Entry 5WNQ (X-ray diffraction, 3.50 A resolution); this record covers chains A and E of the 21 polymer chains in the assembly.

== Chain A ==
Molecule: 16S Ribosomal RNA rRNA
Organism: Thermus thermophilus HB8
Sequence (1522 nucleotides; row label = number of the first residue in the row; note: 42 numbers in that range are skipped by the numbering (no residue carries them; nothing is unmodelled there); a row labelled like 190A-190L holds insertion residues (190A, then the next letters in order); numbering starts at 0):
     0 UUUGUUGGAGAGUUUGAUCCUGGCUCAGGGUGAACGCUGGCGGCGUGCCU
    50 AAGACAUGCAAGUCGUGCGGG
    73 CCGCGGGGUUUU
    88 ACUCCG
    95 UGGUC
   101 AGCGGCGGACGGGUGAGUAACGCGUGGGU
  129A G
   130 ACCUACCCGGAAGAGGGGGACAACCCGGGGAAACUCGGGCUAAUCCCCCA
   180 UGUGGACCCGC
190A-190L CCCUUGGGGUGU
   191 GUCCAAAGGGCUUU
   216 GCCCGCUUCCGGAUGGGCCCGCGUCCCAUCAGCUAGUUGGUGGGGUAAUG
   266 GCCCACCAAGGCGACGACGGGUAGCCGGUCUGAGAGGAUGGCCGGCCACA
   316 GGGGCACUGAGACACGGGCCCCACUCCUACGGGAGGCAGCAGUUAGGAAU
   366 CUUCCGCAAUGGGCGCAAGCCUGACGGAGCGACGCCGCUUGGAGGAAGAA
   416 GCCCUUCGGGGUGUAAACUCCUGAA
   442 CCCGGGACGAAACCCCCGACGA
   474 GGGGACUGACGGUACCGGG
   494 GUAAUAGCGCCGGCCAACUCCGUGCCAGCAGCCGCGGUAAUACGGAGGGC
   544 GCGAGCGUUACCCGGAUUCACUGGGCGUAAAGGGCGUGUAGGCGGCCUGG
   594 GGCGUCCCAUGUGAAAGACCACGGCUCAACCGUGGGGGAGCGUGGGAUAC
   644 GCUCAGGCUAGACGGUGGGAGAGGGUGGUGGAAUUCCCGGAGUAGCGGUG
   694 AAAUGCGCAGAUACCGGGAGGAACGCCGAUGGCGAAGGCAGCCACCUGGU
   744 CCACCCGUGACGCUGAGGCGCGAAAGCGUGGGGAGCAAACCGGAUUAGAU
   794 ACCCGGGUAGUCCACGCCCUAAACGAUGCGCGCUAGGUCUCUGGGUCU
   848 CCUGGGGGCCGAAGCUAACGCGUUAAGCGCGCCGCCUGGGGAGUACGGCC
   898 GCAAGGCUGAAACUCAAAGGAAUUGACGGGGGCCCGCACAAGCGGUGGAG
   948 CAUGUGGUUUAAUUCGAAGXAACGCGAAGAACCUUACCAGGCCUUGACAU
   998 GCUAGG
 1003A G
  1004 AACCCGGGUGAAAGCCUGGGGUGCCCC
1030A-1030D GCGA
  1031 GGGGAGCCCUAGCACAGGUGCUGCAUGGCCGUCGUCAGCUCGUGCCGUGA
  1081 GGUGUUGGGUUAAGUCCCGCAACGAGCGCAACCCCCGCCGUUAGUUGCCA
  1131 GCGGUUCGGCCGGGCACUCUAACGGGACUGCCCGCGAAA
  1171 GCGGGAGGAAGGAGGGGACGACGUCUGGUCAGCAUGGCCCUUACGGCCUG
  1221 GGCGACACACGUGCUACAAUGCCCACUACAAAGCGAUGCCACCCGGCAAC
  1271 GGGGAGCUAAUCGCAAAAAGGUGGGCCCAGUUCGGAUUGGGGUCUGCAAC
  1321 CCGACCCCAUGAAGCCGGAAUCGCUAGUAAUCGCGGAUCAG
 1361A C
  1362 CAUGCCGCGGUGAAUACGUUCCCGGGCCUUGUACACACXGCCXGUXACGC
  1412 CAUGGGAGCGGGCUCUACCCGAAGUCGCCGGG
  1446 AGCCUACGGG
  1459 CAGGCGCCGAGGGUAGGGCCCGUGACUGGGGCGAAGUCGUAACAAGGUAG
  1509 CUGUACCGGAAGGUGCGGCUGGAUCCACUCCUUUCU
Disordered / not traced: 0-4, 1534-1538
Covalent attachments: covalent link U82-5MC_1400
Modified residues: PSU (pseudouridine-5'-monophosphate) at position 516, 7MG (7N-methyl-8-hydroguanosine-5'-monophosphate) at position 527, M2G (N2-dimethylguanosine-5'-monophosphate) at position 966, 5MC (5-methylcytidine-5'-monophosphate) at position 967, 2MG (2N-methylguanosine-5'-monophosphate) at position 1207, 5MC (5-methylcytidine-5'-monophosphate) at position 1400, 4OC (4n,o2'-methylcytidine-5'-monophosphate) at position 1402, 5MC (5-methylcytidine-5'-monophosphate) at position 1404, 5MC (5-methylcytidine-5'-monophosphate) at position 1407, UR3 (3-methyluridine-5'-monophoshate) at position 1498, MA6 (6N-dimethyladenosine-5'-monophoshate) at position 1518, MA6 (6N-dimethyladenosine-5'-monophoshate) at position 1519, PSU (pseudouridine-5'-monophosphate) at position 1540, PSU (pseudouridine-5'-monophosphate) at position 1541
Construct notes: conflict C1534 (A132811 in 55771382), A1535 (C132812 in 55771382)
Bound ions: Mg2+ site 1 near U5 (its only coordinating residue here); Mg2+ site 2 near G21 (its only coordinating residue here); Mg2+ site 3 near C48 (its only coordinating residue here); Mg2+ site 4: A59, U387; Mg2+ site 5: G61, G105; Mg2+ site 6: A88, C89; Mg2+ site 7 near C89 (its only coordinating residue here); Mg2+ site 8 near C92 (its only coordinating residue here); Mg2+ site 9 near G107 (its only coordinating residue here); Mg2+ site 10 near G111 (its only coordinating residue here); Mg2+ site 11 near G117 (its only coordinating residue here); Mg2+ site 12: C121, G124, U125; 90 more Mg2+ sites not listed

== Chain E ==
Molecule: 30S ribosomal protein S5
Organism: Thermus thermophilus (strain HB8 / ATCC 27634 / DSM 579)
UniProt: Q5SHQ5 (RS5_THET8); residue numbers follow UniProt; this construct covers 5-154
Amino-acid sequence (150 residues; numbered 5 to 154; the number before each row is that of its first residue):
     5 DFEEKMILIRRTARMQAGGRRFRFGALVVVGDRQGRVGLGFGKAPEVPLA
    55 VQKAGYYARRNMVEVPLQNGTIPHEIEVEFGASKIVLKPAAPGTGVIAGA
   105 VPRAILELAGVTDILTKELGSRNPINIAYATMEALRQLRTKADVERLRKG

== How chain A and chain E interact ==
Contacting residue pairs - 83 pairs, chain A then chain E:
  U5(A) with Ala95(E), base contact
  G6(A) with Ala94(E), base contact; Ala95(E), hydrogen bond to the base; Thr98(E), hydrogen bond to the base; Leu119(E), base contact
  G7(A) with Lys92(E), hydrogen bond to the base; Ile101(E), sugar contact; Leu119(E), sugar contact; Thr120(E), hydrogen bond to the sugar; Lys121(E), base contact
  A8(A) with Ile101(E), phosphate contact; Ala102(E), hydrogen bond to the sugar; Gly103(E), hydrogen bond to the sugar; Arg107(E), base contact; Thr120(E), sugar contact
  G9(A) with Gly103(E), phosphate contact; Lys121(E), salt bridge to the phosphate; Glu122(E), hydrogen bond to the phosphate; Arg126(E), salt bridge to the phosphate
  A10(A) with Arg126(E), phosphate contact
  G15(A) with Ala17(E), sugar contact; Arg18(E), base contact; Met19(E), base contact; Arg24(E), hydrogen bond to the sugar
  A16(A) with Thr16(E), sugar contact; Ala17(E), hydrogen bond to the sugar
  U17(A) with Arg14(E), phosphate contact
  C18(A) with Arg14(E), salt bridge to the phosphate; Asn127(E), hydrogen bond to the phosphate; Asn130(E), phosphate contact
  C19(A) with Ala86(E), phosphate contact; Ser125(E), hydrogen bond to the phosphate; Asn127(E), phosphate contact; Asn130(E), hydrogen bond to the phosphate
  U20(A) with Ala86(E), phosphate contact; Ser125(E), phosphate contact
  G558(A) with Lys121(E), phosphate contact
  A559(A) with Lys121(E), salt bridge to the phosphate; Arg126(E), salt bridge to the phosphate
  U560(A) with Leu123(E), sugar contact
  A864(A) with Gly85(E), phosphate contact
  U921(A) with Arg18(E), sugar contact; Met19(E), hydrogen bond to the sugar
  G922(A) with Met19(E), sugar contact; Gln20(E), sugar contact; Ala21(E), phosphate contact
  A923(A) with Ala21(E), phosphate contact
  C1069(A) with Gln20(E), phosphate contact; Arg25(E), hydrogen bond to the sugar
  U1070(A) with Arg18(E), salt bridge to the phosphate; Gln20(E), phosphate contact; Arg25(E), phosphate contact
  C1071(A) with Arg27(E), salt bridge to the phosphate; Pro49(E), sugar contact
  G1072(A) with Pro49(E), phosphate contact; Lys57(E), salt bridge to the phosphate
  U1073(A) with Lys57(E), salt bridge to the phosphate
  G1074(A) with Tyr60(E), hydrogen bond to the phosphate; Tyr61(E), hydrogen bond to the phosphate
  U1078(A) with Phe84(E), sugar contact; Ile129(E), sugar contact; Asn130(E), hydrogen bond to the base; Tyr133(E), sugar contact
  G1079(A) with Arg14(E), hydrogen bond to the phosphate; Tyr133(E), phosphate contact
  A1080(A) with Arg14(E), salt bridge to the phosphate; Thr16(E), hydrogen bond to the phosphate; Ala17(E), phosphate contact; Phe45(E), phosphate contact; Lys47(E), phosphate contact
  G1081(A) with Thr16(E), hydrogen bond to the phosphate; Ala17(E), phosphate contact; Arg18(E), phosphate contact; Arg27(E), salt bridge to the phosphate
  G1082(A) with Arg27(E), salt bridge to the phosphate
  C1192(A) with Arg25(E), hydrogen bond to the base
  U1194(A) with Gly22(E), sugar contact
  A1396(A) with Met19(E), base contact
  C1397(A) with Arg24(E), salt bridge to the phosphate
  A1398(A) with Met19(E), base contact; Gln20(E), hydrogen bond to the base; Gly22(E), base contact; Gly23(E), base contact
Other interface residues (no listed pair), chain A (38 interface residues in all): G1077, G1193, C1195
Other interface residues (no listed pair), chain E (43 interface residues in all): Ala48, Ser87, Pro96

== In short ==
The interface between chain A and chain E involves 38 residues on one side and 43 on the other; the contacts
include 22 hydrogen bonds and 13 salt bridges. Polar contacts include G6(A)-Ala95(E), G6(A)-Thr98(E) and
G7(A)-Lys92(E). A59(A) and U387(A) form the Mg2+ site 4.
Here chain A is 16S Ribosomal RNA rRNA (Thermus thermophilus HB8) and chain E is 30S ribosomal protein S5
(Thermus thermophilus (strain HB8 / ATCC 27634 / DSM 579)). Entry 5WNQ (Crystal Structure of 30S ribosomal
subunit from Thermus thermophilus) was determined by X-ray diffraction, deposited together with 5WNP, 5WNR,
5WNS, 5WNT, 5WNU and 5WNV.
